7KE5 - chains B and E of the 12 polymer chains in the assembly; structure by X-ray diffraction, 2.80 A resolution.

Chain B (and E):
Protein: Epstein-Barr nuclear antigen 1, Ferritin heavy chain
Source organism: Epstein-Barr virus (strain B95-8)
Notes: EC 1.16.3.1; chain E of this document is another copy of the same molecule, construct and numbering; everything in this record applies to it too
UniProtKB: chimeric construct of P03211, P02794: residues -25 to -15 from P03211 (EBNA1_EBVB9) positions 407-417 (UniProt number = residue number + 432); residues 1-182 from P02794 positions 2-183 (UniProt number = residue number + 1)
Sequence (209 residues; each row starts with the number of its first residue; numbers below 1 keep their minus sign (Met-26 is residue -26)):
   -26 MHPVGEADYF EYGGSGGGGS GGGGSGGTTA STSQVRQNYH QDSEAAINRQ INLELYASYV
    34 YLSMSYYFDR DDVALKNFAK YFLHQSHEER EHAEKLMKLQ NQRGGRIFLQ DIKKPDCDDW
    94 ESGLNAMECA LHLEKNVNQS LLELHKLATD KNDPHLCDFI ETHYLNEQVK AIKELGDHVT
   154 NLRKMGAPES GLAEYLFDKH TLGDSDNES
Not modelled in the structure: -26 to 4, 177-182 (chain E: -26 to 4, 90-92, 177-182)
Construct notes: initiating methionine (-26); linker (-14 to 0)
Metal / ion sites: Fe ion site 1: Glu27, Glu62, His65; Fe ion site 2: Glu134 (shared with Asp131(E), Glu134(E) of chain E; 2 residues of chain I)
UniProt features mapped onto this chain:
  - binding site (Fe cation): Glu27, Glu62, His65, Glu107, Gln141
  - site: Arg22 (Essential for association with cargo receptor NCOA4)
  - modified residue: Thr1 (N-acetylthreonine), Ser178 (Phosphoserine), Ser182 (Phosphoserine)

How chain B and chain E interact:
Contacting residue pairs (25; chain B residue first):
  Gln7(B) - Lys108(E)  hydrogen bond (backbone-side chain)
  Gln7(B) - Gly149(E)  hydrogen bond (side chain-backbone)
  Gln7(B) - Val152(E)
  Gln7(B) - Thr153(E)  hydrogen bond
  Gln7(B) - Arg156(E)
  Val8(B) - Lys108(E)
  Val8(B) - Ile145(E)  hydrophobic
  Arg9(B) - Lys108(E)  hydrogen bond (backbone-side chain)
  Gln10(B) - Lys108(E)  hydrogen bond (side chain-backbone)
  Gln10(B) - Asn111(E)  hydrogen bond
  Gln10(B) - Gln112(E)  hydrogen bond
  Gln10(B) - Ile145(E)
  Asn11(B) - Leu115(E)
  Asn74(B) - Lys146(E)
  Gln75(B) - Val142(E)
  Gln75(B) - Lys143(E)
  Arg76(B) - Val142(E)
  Pro127(B) - Leu115(E)  hydrophobic
  Pro127(B) - His118(E)
  Pro127(B) - Leu138(E)  hydrophobic
  His128(B) - Leu138(E)
  His128(B) - Asn139(E)  hydrogen bond
  His128(B) - Val142(E)
  Asp131(B) - Glu134(E)
  Glu134(B) - Glu134(E)
Also at the interface, not in a pair above, chain E (18 interface residues in all): Leu104, Asp131

Overview:
12 residues of chain B face 18 of chain E across their interface; the contacts include 8 hydrogen bonds. Polar
contacts include Gln7(B)-Lys108(E), Gln7(B)-Gly149(E) and Gln7(B)-Thr153(E). UniProt lists 5 Fe cation-binding
residues on chain B.
Chain B and chain E are both Epstein-Barr nuclear antigen 1, Ferritin heavy chain (Epstein-Barr virus (strain
B95-8)); the structure, Heavy chain ferritin with N-terminal EBNA1 epitope, was determined by X-ray
diffraction together with 7KE3 from the same study.
